PDB entry 9EVD | electron microscopy, 5.60 A resolution (low resolution: residue-level contacts below are approximate; hydrogen-bond / salt-bridge calls are withheld) | chains 3 and M of the 9 polymer chains in the assembly

== Chain 3 ==
Name: Mitochondrial F1F0 ATP synthase associated 32 kDa protein
Organism: Polytomella sp. Pringsheim 198.80
Reference sequence: K0J903 (K0J903_9CHLO); residues 1-325 here = UniProt positions 1-325
Chain sequence (325 residues; each row starts with the number of its first residue):
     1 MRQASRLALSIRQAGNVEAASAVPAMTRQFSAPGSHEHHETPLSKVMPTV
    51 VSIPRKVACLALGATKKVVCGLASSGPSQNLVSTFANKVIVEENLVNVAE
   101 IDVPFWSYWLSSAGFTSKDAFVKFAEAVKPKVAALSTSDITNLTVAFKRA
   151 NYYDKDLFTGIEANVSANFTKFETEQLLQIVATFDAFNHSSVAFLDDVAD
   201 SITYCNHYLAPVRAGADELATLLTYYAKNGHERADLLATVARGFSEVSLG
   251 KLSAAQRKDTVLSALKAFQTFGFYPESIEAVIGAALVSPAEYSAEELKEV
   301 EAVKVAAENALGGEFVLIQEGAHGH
Not modelled in the structure: 1-24, 322-325

== Chain M ==
Name: Mitochondrial ATP synthase subunit 6
Organism: Polytomella sp. Pringsheim 198.80
Reference sequence: H8PGG3 (H8PGG3_9CHLO); residues 1-327 here = UniProt positions 1-327
Chain sequence (327 residues; row label = number of the first residue in the row):
     1 MSVLSSVSMGSRIGSSLLGRSSAYLAQCGFSTRSNLNGSIDTSSSVFQAL
    51 SSDNENKPAASPLNVKLPGMSCSSILLPKTSRIAVPFGNQTMAMSSVRDV
   101 KTGSLPTNFLTGVYRFWRSQNPAEKPHDPVNDRLLPAVVDASDKRASIGT
   151 WATTFFCTIISCNLLGLMPFNEAPTSGLGFATGLGVSVWATATILGLSKT
   201 GFKFPGHFIPGGTPWPMAFIFVPLETISYTFRAVSLGVRLWVNMLAGHTL
   251 LHILTGMALALPFSLGFFSMVPATFGVCCLLSALVGLEYLVAVLQSGVFS
   301 ILSTVYVGEFNHDKFIGPAAKIVKKIH
Not modelled in the structure: 1-94, 325-327

== How chain 3 and chain M interact ==
Contacting residue pairs (43):
  Ala32(3) - Phe219(M)
  His36(3) - Phe219(M)
  His39(3) - Val222(M)
  Pro42(3) - Gly206(M)
  Val46(3) - Trp215(M)
  Met47(3) - Trp215(M)
  Val212(3) - Val139(M)
  Arg213(3) - Asp143(M)
  Arg242(3) - Asp132(M)
  Arg242(3) - Pro136(M)
  Ser245(3) - Pro136(M)
  Glu246(3) - Arg133(M)
  Glu246(3) - Ala319(M)
  Val247(3) - Asp140(M)
  Glu276(3) - Asn131(M)
  Glu276(3) - Arg133(M)
  Glu276(3) - Lys321(M)
  Ser277(3) - Asp132(M)
  Ser277(3) - Arg133(M)
  Glu279(3) - Arg133(M)
  Glu279(3) - Ala320(M)
  Glu279(3) - Lys321(M)
  Glu279(3) - Ile322(M)
  Ala280(3) - Arg133(M)
  Leu311(3) - Ile322(M)
  Gly312(3) - Lys324(M)
  Gly313(3) - Ile322(M)
  Gly313(3) - Val323(M)
  Glu314(3) - Lys321(M)
  Glu314(3) - Ile322(M)
  Glu314(3) - Val323(M)
  Phe315(3) - Ala320(M)
  Phe315(3) - Lys321(M)
  Phe315(3) - Ile322(M)
  Val316(3) - Ala320(M)
  Val316(3) - Lys321(M)
  Val316(3) - Val323(M)
  Leu317(3) - Ala319(M)
  Ile318(3) - Pro318(M)
  Ile318(3) - Ala319(M)
  Ile318(3) - Ala320(M)
  Ile318(3) - Lys321(M)
  Glu320(3) - Lys314(M)
Interface residues without a listed pair, chain 3 (33 interface residues in all): Ser35, His38, Thr41, Tyr208, Leu209, Phe244, Gly283, Glu308
Interface residues without a listed pair, chain M (24 interface residues in all): Leu135, Phe202, Lys203, Pro205, Ile316

== Overview ==
Chain 3 and chain M form an interface of 33 and 24 residues respectively.
Chain 3 is Mitochondrial F1F0 ATP synthase associated 32 kDa protein and chain M is Mitochondrial ATP synthase
subunit 6, both from Polytomella sp. Pringsheim 198.80; the structure, In situ structure of the peripheral
stalk of the mitochondrial ATPsynthase in whole Polytomella cells, was determined by electron microscopy.
